Entry 8K1N (electron microscopy, 3.00 A resolution); this record covers chains C and E of the 3 polymer chains in the assembly.

# Chain C
Name: Multidrug efflux system permease protein Rv1217c
Source organism: Mycobacterium tuberculosis (strain ATCC 25618 / H37Rv)
Reference sequence: O05318 (MEPRM_MYCTU); numbering as in UniProt (aligned over 1-548)
Amino-acid sequence (548 residues; row label = number of the first residue in the row):
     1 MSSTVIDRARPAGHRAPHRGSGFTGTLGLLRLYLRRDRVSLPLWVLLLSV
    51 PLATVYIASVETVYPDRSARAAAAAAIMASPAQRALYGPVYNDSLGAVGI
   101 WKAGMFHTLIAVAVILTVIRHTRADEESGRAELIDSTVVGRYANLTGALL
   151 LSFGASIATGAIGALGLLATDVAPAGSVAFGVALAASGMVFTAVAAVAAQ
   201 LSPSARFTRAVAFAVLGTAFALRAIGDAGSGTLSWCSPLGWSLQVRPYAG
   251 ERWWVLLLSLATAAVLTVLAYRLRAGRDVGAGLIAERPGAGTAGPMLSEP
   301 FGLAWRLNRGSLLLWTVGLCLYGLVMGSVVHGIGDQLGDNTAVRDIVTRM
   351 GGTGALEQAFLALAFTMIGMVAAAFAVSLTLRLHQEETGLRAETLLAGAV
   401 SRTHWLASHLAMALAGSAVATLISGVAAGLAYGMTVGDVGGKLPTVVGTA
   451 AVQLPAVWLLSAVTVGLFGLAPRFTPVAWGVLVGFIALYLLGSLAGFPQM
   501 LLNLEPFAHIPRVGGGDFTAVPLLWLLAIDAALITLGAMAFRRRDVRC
Unresolved in the structure: 1-18
Small-molecule neighbours: rifampicin (RFP): V55, Y56, S59, V63, Q83, L86, Y87, W101, K102, Y322, M326, V329, L337, V343, I346, V347, M350, F360, M367, L494

# Chain E
Name: Multidrug efflux system ATP-binding protein Rv1218c
Source organism: Mycobacterium tuberculosis (strain ATCC 25618 / H37Rv)
Notes: EC 7.6.2.-
Reference sequence: O86311 (MEATP_MYCTU); numbering as in UniProt (aligned over 1-311)
Amino-acid sequence (311 residues; each row starts with the number of its first residue):
     1 MSADNHQVPIEIRGLTKHFGSVRALDGLDLTVREGEVHGFLGPNGAGKST
    51 TLRILLGLVKADGGSVRLLGGDPWTDAVDLHRHIAYVPGDVTLWPSLTGG
   101 ETIDLLARMRGGIDNARRAELIERFGLDPTKKARTYSKGNRQKVSLISAL
   151 SSHATLLLLDEPSSGLDPLMENVFQQCIGEARQRGVTVLLSSHILAETEA
   201 LCEKVTIIRAGKTVESGSLDALRHLSRTSIKAEMIGDPGDLSQIKGVEDI
   251 SIEGTTVRAQVDSESLRELIQVLGHAGVRSLVSQPPTLEELFLRHYSLGP
   301 EVAAEQQVATP
Unresolved in the structure: 1-7, 219-311

# Interface between chain C and chain E
Contacting residue pairs - 71 pairs, chain C then chain E:
  E127(C) - R134(E)  salt bridge
  S204(C) - R134(E)
  R206(C) - R134(E)
  E286(C) - R134(E)
  E286(C) - T135(E)
  R287(C) - K132(E)
  P288(C) - T98(E)
  P288(C) - T130(E)
  P288(C) - K131(E)
  P288(C) - K132(E)
  G289(C) - T98(E)
  A290(C) - T98(E)  hydrogen bond (backbone-side chain)
  A290(C) - E101(E)
  A290(C) - P129(E)
  G291(C) - G100(E)
  G291(C) - R118(E)  hydrogen bond (backbone-side chain)
  G291(C) - P129(E)
  T292(C) - E101(E)
  A293(C) - E101(E)
  A293(C) - D104(E)
  A293(C) - R108(E)  hydrogen bond (backbone-side chain)
  G294(C) - R108(E)  hydrogen bond (backbone-side chain)
  L297(C) - L97(E)  hydrophobic
  L297(C) - E101(E)
  L297(C) - L105(E)  hydrophobic
  L297(C) - R108(E)  hydrogen bond (backbone-side chain)
  S298(C) - L105(E)
  S298(C) - R108(E)
  S298(C) - M109(E)
  E299(C) - L105(E)
  L303(C) - W94(E)  hydrophobic
  L303(C) - L105(E)  hydrophobic
  R306(C) - S96(E)  hydrogen bond (side chain-backbone)
  R306(C) - L97(E)
  R306(C) - E101(E)  salt bridge
  L307(C) - W94(E)
  E386(C) - W94(E)  hydrogen bond
  G389(C) - T92(E)
  L390(C) - D90(E)
  L390(C) - T92(E)
  R391(C) - T92(E)
  R391(C) - L93(E)
  R391(C) - W94(E)
  E393(C) - L58(E)
  T394(C) - P88(E)
  T394(C) - L106(E)
  L395(C) - M109(E)  hydrophobic
  L396(C) - L58(E)  hydrophobic
  L396(C) - H81(E)
  A397(C) - L56(E)  hydrophobic
  A397(C) - H81(E)
  A397(C) - Y86(E)  hydrophobic
  G398(C) - H81(E)  hydrogen bond (backbone-side chain)
  G398(C) - M109(E)
  A399(C) - H81(E)
  A399(C) - R82(E)
  A399(C) - M109(E)  hydrogen bond (backbone-backbone)
  A399(C) - R110(E)
  S401(C) - V78(E)
  R402(C) - G57(E)  hydrogen bond (side chain-backbone)
  R402(C) - L58(E)
  R542(C) - W74(E)
  R543(C) - W74(E)
  R544(C) - L58(E)
  D545(C) - K17(E)  salt bridge
  D545(C) - L58(E)
  D545(C) - V59(E)
  D545(C) - K60(E)
  V546(C) - R53(E)
  V546(C) - L58(E)  hydrogen bond (backbone-backbone)
  C548(C) - R53(E)
Also at the interface, not in a pair above, chain C (40 interface residues in all): P300, V400, R547
Also at the interface, not in a pair above, chain E (36 interface residues in all): F19

# Overview
Chain C and chain E form an interface of 40 and 36 residues respectively; the contacts include 11 hydrogen
bonds and 3 salt bridges. Among the polar pairs are E127(C)-R134(E), R306(C)-E101(E) and D545(C)-K17(E). Bound
to chain C: rifampicin.
Chain C is Multidrug efflux system permease protein Rv1217c and chain E is Multidrug efflux system ATP-binding
protein Rv1218c, both from Mycobacterium tuberculosis (strain ATCC 25618 / H37Rv); the structure,
mycobacterial efflux pump, substrate-bound state, was determined by electron microscopy together with 8K1M and
8K1O from the same study.
